PDB entry 6PYW | X-ray diffraction, 1.38 A resolution | chains A and B of the 3 polymer chains in the assembly

# Chain A
Protein: HLA class I histocompatibility antigen, B-27 alpha chain
Organism: Homo sapiens
Reference sequence: P03989 (1B27_HUMAN); residues 1-276 here correspond to UniProt positions 25-300 (UniProt number = residue number + 24)
Amino-acid sequence (276 residues; row label = number of the first residue in the row):
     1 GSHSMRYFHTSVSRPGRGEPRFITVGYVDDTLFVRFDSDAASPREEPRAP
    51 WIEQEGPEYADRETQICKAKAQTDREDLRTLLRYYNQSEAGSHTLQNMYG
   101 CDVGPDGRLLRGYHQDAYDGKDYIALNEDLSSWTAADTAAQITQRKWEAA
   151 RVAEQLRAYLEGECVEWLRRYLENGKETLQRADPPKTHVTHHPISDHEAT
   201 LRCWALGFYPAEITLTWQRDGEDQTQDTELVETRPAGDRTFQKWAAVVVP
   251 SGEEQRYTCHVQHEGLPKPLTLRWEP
Construct notes: engineered mutation Ala60 (Trp84 in P03989)
Cystine bridges: Cys101-Cys164, Cys203-Cys259
What the authors report for this chain:
  - conformationally variable residues (helix shift, loop rearrangement): Ala40 to Pro43, Pro50 to Pro57

# Chain B
Protein: Beta-2-microglobulin
Organism: Homo sapiens
Reference sequence: P61769 (B2MG_HUMAN); residues 1-99 here correspond to UniProt positions 21-119 (UniProt number = residue number + 20)
Amino-acid sequence (100 residues; row label = number of the first residue in the row; numbering starts at 0):
     0 MIQRTPKIQVYSRHPAENGKSNFLNCYVSGFHPSDIEVDLLKNGERIEKV
    50 EHSDLSFSKDWSFYLLYYTEFTPTEKDEYACRVNHVTLSQPKIVKWDRDM
Construct notes: initiating methionine (0)
Cystine bridges: Cys25-Cys80
Swiss-Prot annotation at these positions:
  - modified residue: Gln2 (Pyrrolidone carboxylic acid)
  - glycosylation: Ile1 (N-linked (Glc) (glycation) isoleucine), Lys19 (N-linked (Glc) (glycation) lysine), Lys41 (N-linked (Glc) (glycation) lysine), Lys48 (N-linked (Glc) (glycation) lysine), Lys58 (N-linked (Glc) (glycation) lysine), Lys91 (N-linked (Glc) (glycation) lysine), Lys94 (N-linked (Glc) (glycation) lysine)

# How chain A and chain B interact
Pairs across the interface - 52 pairs, chain A then chain B:
  Phe8(A) with Ser55(B); Phe56(B), hydrophobic
  His9(A) with Phe56(B)
  Thr10(A) with Leu54(B); Phe56(B); Phe62(B)
  Val12(A) with Ser33(B)
  Ile23(A) with Leu54(B)
  Val25(A) with Asp53(B); Ser55(B)
  Tyr27(A) with Ser55(B); Tyr63(B), hydrogen bond
  Arg35(A) with Asp53(B), salt bridge
  Thr94(A) with Phe62(B)
  Gln96(A) with Phe56(B); Trp60(B), hydrogen bond (side chain-backbone); Phe62(B)
  Asn97(A) with Phe56(B)
  Gln115(A) with Trp60(B)
  Asp116(A) with Trp60(B)
  Ala117(A) with Trp60(B), hydrophobic
  Asp119(A) with Met0(B); His31(B), hydrogen bond (backbone-side chain)
  Gly120(A) with Arg3(B), hydrogen bond (backbone-side chain); His31(B)
  Asp122(A) with Trp60(B), hydrogen bond
  His192(A) with Asp98(B)
  Arg202(A) with Asp98(B), hydrogen bond (side chain-backbone); Met99(B)
  Trp204(A) with Asp98(B); Met99(B)
  Val231(A) with Gln8(B)
  Glu232(A) with Lys6(B), salt bridge; Gln8(B), hydrogen bond (backbone-side chain); Tyr26(B); Ser28(B), hydrogen bond
  Thr233(A) with Tyr26(B)
  Arg234(A) with Gln8(B), hydrogen bond; Tyr10(B); Met99(B), hydrogen bond (side chain-backbone)
  Pro235(A) with Tyr10(B), hydrogen bond (backbone-side chain); Asn24(B); Tyr26(B)
  Ala236(A) with Arg12(B), hydrogen bond (backbone-side chain); Asn24(B), hydrogen bond (backbone-side chain)
  Gly237(A) with Arg12(B), hydrogen bond (backbone-side chain)
  Asp238(A) with Arg12(B); His13(B)
  Gln242(A) with Tyr10(B); Ser11(B), hydrogen bond (side chain-backbone); Arg12(B), hydrogen bond (side chain-backbone)
  Trp244(A) with Met99(B), hydrogen bond (side chain-backbone)
Also at the interface, not in a pair above, chain A (35 interface residues in all): Ser92, His93, Met98, Lys121, Leu206
Also at the interface, not in a pair above, chain B (26 interface residues in all): Ile1, Pro14, Asp34, Leu65

# In short
The interface between chain A and chain B involves 35 residues on one side and 26 on the other, with 17
hydrogen bonds and 2 salt bridges. Polar contacts include Arg35(A)-Asp53(B), Glu232(A)-Lys6(B) and
Tyr27(A)-Tyr63(B). From the paper: conformational variability at Ala40(A) and Pro50(A).
Chain A is HLA class I histocompatibility antigen, B-27 alpha chain and chain B is Beta-2-microglobulin, both
from Homo sapiens; the structure, Crystal Structure of HLA-B*2705-W60A in complex with LRN, a self-peptide,
was determined by X-ray diffraction, deposited together with 6PYJ, 6PYL, 6PYV and 6PZ5.
